Entry 3MGP (X-ray diffraction, 2.44 A resolution); this record covers chains A and I of the 10 polymer chains in the assembly.

[Chain A]
Name: Histone H3.2
From: Xenopus laevis
UniProt: P84233 (H32_XENLA); residues 1-135 here correspond to UniProt positions 2-136 (UniProt number = residue number + 1)
Sequence (135 residues; numbered 1 to 135; the number before each row is that of its first residue):
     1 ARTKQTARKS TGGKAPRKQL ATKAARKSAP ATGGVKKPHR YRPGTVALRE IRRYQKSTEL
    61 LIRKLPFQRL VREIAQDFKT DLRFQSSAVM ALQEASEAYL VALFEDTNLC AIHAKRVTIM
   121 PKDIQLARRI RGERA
Not modelled in the structure: 1-36

[Chain I]
Molecule: 147-nt DNA strand
Sequence (147 nucleotides; each row starts with the number of its first residue; numbers below 1 keep their minus sign (DA-73 is residue -73)):
   -73 ATCAATATCC ACCTGCAGAT ACTACCAAAA GTGTATTTGG AAACTGCTCC ATCAAAAGGC
   -13 ATGTTCAGCT GGAATCCAGC TGAACATGCC TTTTGATGGA GCAGTTTCCA AATACACTTT
    47 TGGTAGTATC TGCAGGTGGA TATTGAT
Metal / ion sites: Co2+ site 1 near DG-56 (its only coordinating residue here); Co2+ site 2: DG-35, DG-34; Co2+ site 3 near DG-6 (its only coordinating residue here); Co2+ site 4 near DG-3 (its only coordinating residue here); Co2+ site 5: DG24, DG25; Co2+ site 6 near DG27 (its only coordinating residue here); Co2+ site 7 near DA29 (its only coordinating residue here); Co2+ site 8 near DG48 (its only coordinating residue here); Co2+ site 9 near DG61 (its only coordinating residue here); Co2+ site 10 near DG64 (its only coordinating residue here); Co2+ site 11 near DG65 (its only coordinating residue here)

[Interface between chain A and chain I]
Pairs across the interface - 27 pairs, chain A then chain I:
  Arg40(A) - DG71(I)  sugar contact
  Tyr41(A) - DT70(I)  phosphate contact
  Tyr41(A) - DG71(I)  phosphate contact
  Arg42(A) - DA-7(I)  sugar contact
  Arg42(A) - DG-6(I)  salt bridge to the phosphate
  Arg42(A) - DG71(I)  hydrogen bond to the phosphate
  Arg42(A) - DA72(I)  salt bridge to the phosphate
  Pro43(A) - DA-7(I)  phosphate contact
  Pro43(A) - DG-6(I)  phosphate contact
  Thr45(A) - DT70(I)  phosphate contact
  Thr45(A) - DG71(I)  hydrogen bond to the phosphate
  Arg63(A) - DG-15(I)  phosphate contact
  Arg63(A) - DC-14(I)  salt bridge to the phosphate
  Arg72(A) - DA-23(I)  salt bridge to the phosphate
  Arg83(A) - DC-24(I)  base contact
  Arg83(A) - DA-23(I)  phosphate contact
  Phe84(A) - DC-24(I)  phosphate contact
  Phe84(A) - DA-23(I)  hydrogen bond to the phosphate
  Gln85(A) - DC-24(I)  phosphate contact
  Ser86(A) - DC-24(I)  hydrogen bond to the phosphate
  Arg116(A) - DT-4(I)  phosphate contact
  Arg116(A) - DG-3(I)  phosphate contact
  Val117(A) - DC-5(I)  phosphate contact
  Val117(A) - DT-4(I)  hydrogen bond to the phosphate
  Thr118(A) - DC-5(I)  hydrogen bond to the phosphate
  Thr118(A) - DT-4(I)  hydrogen bond to the phosphate
  Met120(A) - DG-3(I)  phosphate contact
Interface residues without a listed pair, chain A (17 interface residues in all): Lys115, Lys122
Interface residues without a listed pair, chain I (13 interface residues in all): DT-9

[In short]
17 residues of chain A and 13 residues of chain I are in contact, with 7 hydrogen bonds and 4 salt bridges.
Polar contacts include Arg42(A)-DG71(I), Thr45(A)-DG71(I) and Phe84(A)-DA-23(I). DG-35(I) and DG-34(I)
coordinate Co2+ site 2. DG24(I) and DG25(I) form the Co2+ site 5.
Chain A is Histone H3.2 (Xenopus laevis) and chain I is a 147-nt DNA strand; the structure, Binding of Cobalt
ions to the Nucleosome Core Particle, was determined by X-ray diffraction (same publication as 3MGQ, 3MGR and
3MGS).
